Entry 7ECW (electron microscopy, 3.10 A resolution); this record covers chains C and M of the 13 polymer chains in the assembly.

[Chain C]
Molecule: CRISPR-associated protein Csy3
Organism: Pseudomonas aeruginosa
UniProtKB: A0A659BSG0 (A0A659BSG0_PSEAI); residues 1-342 here = UniProt positions 1-342
Sequence (342 residues; numbered 1 to 342; the number before each row is that of its first residue):
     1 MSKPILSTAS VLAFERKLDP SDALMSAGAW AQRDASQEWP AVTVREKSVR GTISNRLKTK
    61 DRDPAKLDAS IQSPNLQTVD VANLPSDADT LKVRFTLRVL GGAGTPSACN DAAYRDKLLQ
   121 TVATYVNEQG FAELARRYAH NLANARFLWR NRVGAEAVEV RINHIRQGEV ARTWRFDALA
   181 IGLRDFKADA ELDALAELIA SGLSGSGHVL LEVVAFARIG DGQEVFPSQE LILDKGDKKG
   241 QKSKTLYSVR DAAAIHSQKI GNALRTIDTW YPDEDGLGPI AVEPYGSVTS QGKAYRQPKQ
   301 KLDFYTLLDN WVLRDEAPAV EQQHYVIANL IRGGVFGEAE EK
Not modelled in the structure: 1-5, 49-76, 232-243, 339-342

[Chain M]
Molecule: 60-nt RNA strand
Organism: Pseudomonas aeruginosa
Sequence (60 nucleotides; numbered 1 to 60; the number before each row is that of its first residue):
     1 CUAAGAAAUU CACGGCGGGC UUGAUGUCCG CGUCUACCUG GUUCACUGCC GUGUAGGCAG
Not modelled in the structure: 45-60

[Interface between chain C and chain M]
Contacting residue pairs (32):
  Ala13(C) with U35(M), base contact
  Phe14(C) with U35(M), hydrogen bond to the sugar
  Arg16(C) with A36(M), phosphate contact; C37(M), salt bridge to the phosphate
  Trp149(C) with C38(M), base contact
  Arg150(C) with G40(M), base contact
  Ser228(C) with U39(M), hydrogen bond to the phosphate; G40(M), phosphate contact
  Gln229(C) with U39(M), sugar contact; G40(M), hydrogen bond to the phosphate; G41(M), phosphate contact
  Glu230(C) with U39(M), base contact
  Leu231(C) with U39(M), base contact
  Lys244(C) with U43(M), base contact
  Thr245(C) with U43(M), base contact
  His256(C) with U39(M), salt bridge to the phosphate
  Gln258(C) with C37(M), sugar contact; C38(M), phosphate contact; U39(M), hydrogen bond to the phosphate
  Lys259(C) with C38(M), base contact; U39(M), phosphate contact; G40(M), salt bridge to the phosphate
  Asn262(C) with C38(M), phosphate contact
  Arg265(C) with C37(M), sugar contact; C38(M), salt bridge to the phosphate
  Thr289(C) with C38(M), base contact
  Arg332(C) with A36(M), hydrogen bond to the sugar; C37(M), sugar contact
  Gly333(C) with A36(M), sugar contact
  Gly334(C) with U35(M), hydrogen bond to the sugar; A36(M), sugar contact
  Val335(C) with U35(M), base contact
Interface residues without a listed pair, chain C (23 interface residues in all): Glu15, Val288

[In short]
23 residues of chain C face 8 of chain M across their interface, with 6 hydrogen bonds and 4 salt bridges.
Polar contacts include Phe14(C)-U35(M), Arg332(C)-A36(M) and Gly334(C)-U35(M).
Here chain C is CRISPR-associated protein Csy3 and chain M is a 60-nt RNA strand, both from Pseudomonas
aeruginosa. Entry 7ECW (The Csy-AcrIF14-dsDNA complex) was determined by electron microscopy together with
7DU0 and 7ECV from the same study.
